PDB entry 3FRT | X-ray diffraction, 4.00 A resolution | chain A

== Chain A ==
Molecule: Charged multivesicular body protein 3
From: Homo sapiens
UniProt: Q9Y3E7 (CHMP3_HUMAN); residues 8-222 here = UniProt positions 8-222
Chain sequence (218 residues; numbered 5 to 222; the number before each row is that of its first residue):
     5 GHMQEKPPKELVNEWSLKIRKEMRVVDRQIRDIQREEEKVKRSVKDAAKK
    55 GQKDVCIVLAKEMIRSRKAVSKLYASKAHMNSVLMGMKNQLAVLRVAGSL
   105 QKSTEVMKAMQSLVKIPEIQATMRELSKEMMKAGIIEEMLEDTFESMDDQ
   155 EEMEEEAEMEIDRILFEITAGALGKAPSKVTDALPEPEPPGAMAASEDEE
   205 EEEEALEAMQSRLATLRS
Unresolved in the structure: 5-11, 99-102, 141-156, 173-222
Differences from the reference sequence: expression tag (5-7)
Swiss-Prot annotation at these positions:
  - region: Val59 to Ala64 (Important for autoinhibitory function), Ile168, Leu169 (Important for autoinhibitory function), Glu203 to Glu207 (Interaction with STAMBP), Arg221, Ser222 (Interaction with STAMBP)
  - motif: Glu201 to Glu211 (MIT-interacting motif)
  - site: Val48 (Important for autoinhibitory function), Arg216 (Interaction with STAMBP)
  - modified residue: Ser200 (Phosphoserine)
  - cross-link: Lys179 (Glycyl lysine isopeptide (Lys-Gly) (interchain with G-Cter in ubiquitin))
  - mutagenesis: Arg24 to Lys25 (Impairs HIV-1 release; when associated with S-28), Arg28 (R28S: Impairs HIV-1 release; when associated with 24-S-A-25), Val48 (V48D: Induces assembly with CHMP2A into helical tubes in vitro; when associated with D-64. Enhances inhibition of HIV-1 budding in vivo; when associated with D-168 and D-169), Lys54 (K54S: Abolishes dimerization; when associated with N-56; E-59 and 62-D-E-63), Gln56 (Q56N: Abolishes dimerization; when associated with S-54; E-59 and 62-D-E-63), Val59 (V59D: Abolishes interaction with CHMP2A and assembly into helical tubes in vitro; when associated with D-62; D-168 and D-169; V59E: Abolishes dimerization; when associated with S-54 ...), Val62 to Leu63 (Abolishes dimerization; when associated with S-54; N-56 and E-59), Val62 (V62D: Abolishes interaction with CHMP2A and assembly into helical tubes in vitro; when associated with D-59; D-168 and D-169), Ala64 (A64D: Induces assembly with CHMP2A into helical tubes in vitro; when associated with D-48), Tyr78 to Ala79 (Abolishes dimerization), Ile168 to Leu169 (Induces assembly with CHMP2A into helical tubes in vitro and slightly enhances inhibition of HIV-1 budding in vivo. Abolishes interaction with CHMP2A and assembly into helical tubes in vitro ...), Lys179 to Ser222 (Membrane association; releases autoinhibition), 3 further mutagenesis entries in UniProt
Reported in the primary citation:
  - mutagenesis - V59D/V62D: abolished binding to CHMP2A

== Summary ==
From UniProt: 19 mutagenesis sites. The paper reports that V59D/V62D abolish binding to CHMP2A.
Chain A is Charged multivesicular body protein 3 (Homo sapiens); the structure, The structure of human CHMP3
(residues 8 - 222), was determined by X-ray diffraction (same publication as 3FRR and 3FRV).
